8YJR - chains C and D of the 8 polymer chains in the assembly; structure by electron microscopy, 3.51 A resolution.

[Chain C]
Molecule: Proliferating cell nuclear antigen
Source organism: Homo sapiens
Reference sequence: P12004 (PCNA_HUMAN); residue numbers follow UniProt; this construct covers 1-261
Amino-acid sequence (261 residues; row label = number of the first residue in the row):
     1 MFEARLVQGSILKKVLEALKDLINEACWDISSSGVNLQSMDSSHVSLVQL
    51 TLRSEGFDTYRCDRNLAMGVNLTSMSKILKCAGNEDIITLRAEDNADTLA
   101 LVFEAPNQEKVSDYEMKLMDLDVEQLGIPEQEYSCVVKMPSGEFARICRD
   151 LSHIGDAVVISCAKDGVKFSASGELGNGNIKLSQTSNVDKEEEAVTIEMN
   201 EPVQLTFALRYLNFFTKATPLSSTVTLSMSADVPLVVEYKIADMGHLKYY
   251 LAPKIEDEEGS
Unresolved in the structure: 256-261
Disulfides: Cys135-Cys162
Curated features (UniProtKB/Swiss-Prot):
  - DNA-binding region: Arg61 to Lys80
  - modified residue: Lys14 (N6-acetyllysine), Lys77 (N6-acetyllysine), Lys80 (N6-acetyllysine), Tyr211 (Phosphotyrosine), Lys248 (N6-acetyllysine)
  - cross-link (Glycyl lysine isopeptide (Lys-Gly)): Lys164 (interchain with G-Cter in SUMO2), Lys254 (interchain with G-Cter in SUMO2)

[Chain D]
Molecule: Flap endonuclease 1
Source organism: Homo sapiens
Notes: EC 3.1.-.-
Reference sequence: P39748 (FEN1_HUMAN); residues 1-380 here = UniProt positions 1-380
Amino-acid sequence (380 residues; numbered 1 to 380; the number before each row is that of its first residue):
     1 MGIQGLAKLIADVAPSAIRENDIKSYFGRKVAIDASMSIYQFLIAVRQGG
    51 DVLQNEEGETTSHLMGMFYRTIRMMENGIKPVYVFDGKPPQLKSGELAKR
   101 SERRAEAEKQLQQAQAAGAEQEVEKFTKRLVKVTKQHNDECKHLLSLMGI
   151 PYLDAPSEAEASCAALVKAGKVYAAATEDMDCLTFGSPVLMRHLTASEAK
   201 KLPIQEFHLSRILQELGLNQEQFVDLCILLGSDYCESIRGIGPKRAVDLI
   251 QKHKSIEEIVRRLDPNKYPVPENWLHKEAHQLFLEPEVLDPESVELKWSE
   301 PNEEELIKFMCGEKQFSEERIRSGVKRLSKSRQGSTQGRLDDFFKVTGSL
   351 SSAKRKEPEPKGSTKKKAKTGAAGKFKRGK
Unresolved in the structure: 1, 354-380
Curated features (UniProtKB/Swiss-Prot):
  - region: Thr336 to Phe344 (Interaction with PCNA)
  - binding site (Mg(2+)): Asp34, Asp86, Glu158, Glu160, Asp179, Asp181, Asp233
  - binding site (DNA): Arg47, Arg70, Glu158, Gly231, Asp233
  - modified residue: Arg19 (Symmetric dimethylarginine), Lys80 (N6-acetyllysine), Arg100 (Symmetric dimethylarginine), Arg104 (Symmetric dimethylarginine), Ser187 (Phosphoserine), Arg192 (Symmetric dimethylarginine), Ser197 (Phosphoserine), Ser255 (Phosphoserine), Ser293 (Phosphoserine), Ser335 (Phosphoserine), Thr336 (Phosphothreonine), Lys354 (N6-acetyllysine), Thr364 (Phosphothreonine), Lys375 (N6-acetyllysine), Lys377 (N6-acetyllysine), Lys380 (N6-acetyllysine)

[Chain C / chain D interface]
Contacting residue pairs - 58 pairs, chain C then chain D:
  Cys27(C) with Leu350(D), hydrophobic; Ser351(D)
  Asp29(C) with Leu350(D)
  Ser43(C) with Phe27(D)
  His44(C) with Arg339(D); Leu340(D), hydrogen bond (backbone-backbone); Asp341(D)
  Val45(C) with Phe27(D), hydrophobic; Gln337(D); Leu340(D)
  Leu47(C) with Leu340(D), hydrophobic
  Ala67(C) with Leu350(D), hydrophobic; Ser351(D); Ser352(D); Ala353(D), hydrogen bond (backbone-backbone)
  Gly69(C) with Ser352(D)
  Ala96(C) with Ala353(D)
  Met119(C) with Ser352(D), hydrogen bond (backbone-side chain)
  Asp120(C) with Ser352(D)
  Leu121(C) with Ser351(D); Ser352(D), hydrogen bond (backbone-side chain)
  Asp122(C) with Ser349(D), hydrogen bond; Leu350(D); Ser351(D), hydrogen bond (side chain-backbone)
  Val123(C) with Ser349(D), hydrogen bond (backbone-side chain); Leu350(D), hydrogen bond (backbone-backbone)
  Glu124(C) with Gly348(D); Ser349(D)
  Gln125(C) with Val346(D); Thr347(D), hydrogen bond (backbone-backbone); Gly348(D), hydrogen bond (backbone-backbone); Leu350(D)
  Leu126(C) with Phe344(D); Lys345(D); Val346(D), hydrophobic; Thr347(D)
  Gly127(C) with Lys345(D), hydrogen bond (backbone-backbone); Thr347(D)
  Ile128(C) with Phe344(D), hydrophobic
  Pro129(C) with Phe344(D)
  Ala208(C) with Gln337(D)
  Asp232(C) with Phe343(D)
  Pro234(C) with Leu340(D), hydrophobic; Phe343(D), hydrophobic; Phe344(D), hydrophobic
  Tyr250(C) with Phe344(D), hydrophobic
  Ala252(C) with Gln337(D), hydrogen bond (backbone-side chain); Gly338(D); Arg339(D)
  Pro253(C) with Gln337(D), hydrogen bond (backbone-side chain); Gly338(D), hydrogen bond (backbone-backbone); Phe343(D)
  Lys254(C) with Ser335(D); Thr336(D); Gln337(D)
  Ile255(C) with Ser335(D); Thr336(D), hydrogen bond (backbone-backbone); Gly338(D)
Other interface residues (no listed pair), chain C (33 interface residues in all): Met40, Ser46, Leu66, Met68, Gln131

[Overview]
33 residues of chain C face 19 of chain D across their interface, with 15 hydrogen bonds. Polar contacts
include Met119(C)-Ser352(D), Leu121(C)-Ser352(D) and Asp122(C)-Ser349(D). From UniProt: 7 Mg2+-binding
residues and 5 DNA-binding residues on chain D.
Chain C is Proliferating cell nuclear antigen and chain D is Flap endonuclease 1, both from Homo sapiens; the
structure, Structure of the human endogenous PCNA-FEN1 complex - State D, was determined by electron
microscopy (same publication as 8YJH, 8YJL, 8YJQ, 8YJS, 8YJU, 8YJV, 8YJW and 8YJZ).
